Entry 5FSD (X-ray diffraction, 1.75 A resolution); this record covers chains A and B of the 3 polymer chains in the assembly.

# Chain A
Protein: Urease subunit gamma
Organism: Sporosarcina pasteurii
Notes: EC 3.5.1.5
Reference sequence: P41022 (URE3_SPOPA); numbering as in UniProt (aligned over 1-100)
Chain sequence (100 residues; row label = number of the first residue in the row):
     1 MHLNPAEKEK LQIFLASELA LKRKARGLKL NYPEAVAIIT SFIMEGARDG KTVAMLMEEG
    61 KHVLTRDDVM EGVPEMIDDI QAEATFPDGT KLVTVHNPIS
Construct notes: conflict Ala20 (Leu in P41022), Lys22 (Arg in P41022)
Modified residues: Met1 (n-carboxymethionine; CXM)

# Chain B
Protein: Urease subunit beta
Organism: Sporosarcina pasteurii
Notes: EC 3.5.1.5
Reference sequence: P41021 (URE2_SPOPA); residue numbers follow UniProt; this construct covers 1-126
Chain sequence (126 residues; row label = number of the first residue in the row):
     1 MSNNNYIVPG EYRVAEGEIE INAGREKTTI RVSNTGDRPI QVGSHIHFVE VNKELLFDRA
    61 EGIGRRLNIP SGTAARFEPG EEMEVELTEL GGNREVFGIS DLTNGSVDNK ELILQRAKEL
   121 GYKGVE
Disordered / not traced: 1-4

# How chain A and chain B interact
Pairs across the interface (11; chain A residue first):
  Arg66(A) - Tyr6(B)  hydrogen bond
  Glu71(A) - Asn5(B)
  Glu71(A) - Tyr6(B)
  Glu71(A) - Ile7(B)  hydrogen bond (side chain-backbone)
  Gly72(A) - Tyr6(B)  hydrogen bond (backbone-side chain)
  Gly72(A) - Ile7(B)
  Gly72(A) - Pro9(B)
  Pro74(A) - Tyr6(B)
  Glu75(A) - Tyr6(B)  hydrogen bond
  Glu75(A) - Val8(B)
  Met76(A) - Pro9(B)  hydrophobic

# Summary
Chain A and chain B form an interface of 6 and 5 residues respectively; the contacts include 4 hydrogen bonds.
Polar pairs include Arg66(A)-Tyr6(B), Glu71(A)-Ile7(B) and Gly72(A)-Tyr6(B).
Here chain A is Urease subunit gamma and chain B is Urease subunit beta, both from Sporosarcina pasteurii.
Entry 5FSD (1.75 A resolution 2,5-dihydroxybenzensulfonate inhibited Sporosarcina pasteurii urease) was
determined by X-ray diffraction, deposited together with 5FSE.
